9CRQ - chains S and A of the 12 polymer chains in the assembly; structure by electron microscopy, 3.07 A resolution.

Chain S:
Molecule: 63-nt RNA strand
Source organism: Saccharolobus solfataricus
Sequence (63 nucleotides; each row starts with the number of its first residue):
     1 AUUGAAAGUU CUGUUUCGAA GAAAACCCGC CUCAGAUUCA UUAUGGGGAU AAUCUCUUAU
    61 AGA
Disordered / not traced: 36-63

Chain A:
Name: CRISPR-associated aCascade subunit Cas7/Csa2 2
Source organism: Saccharolobus solfataricus P2
Reference sequence: Q97Y91 (CSA2B_SACS2); numbering as in UniProt (aligned over 1-321)
Sequence (321 residues; numbered 1 to 321; the number before each row is that of its first residue):
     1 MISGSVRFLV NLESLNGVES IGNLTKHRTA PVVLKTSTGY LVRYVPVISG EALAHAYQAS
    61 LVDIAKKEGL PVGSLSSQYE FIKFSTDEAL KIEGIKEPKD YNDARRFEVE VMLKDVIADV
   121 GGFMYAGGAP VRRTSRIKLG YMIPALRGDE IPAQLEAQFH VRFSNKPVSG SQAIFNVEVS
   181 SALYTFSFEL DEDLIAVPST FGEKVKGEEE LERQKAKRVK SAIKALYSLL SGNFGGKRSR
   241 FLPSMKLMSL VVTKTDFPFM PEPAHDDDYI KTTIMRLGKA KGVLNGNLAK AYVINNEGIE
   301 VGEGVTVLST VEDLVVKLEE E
Disordered / not traced: 169-172, 321
UniProt features mapped onto this chain:
  - mutagenesis: His160 (H160A: Significantly reduced affinity for crRNA)

Chain S / chain A interface:
Pairs across the interface - 36 pairs, chain S then chain A:
  A1(S) with Arg132(A), hydrogen bond to the sugar; Thr134(A), base contact; Lys138(A), base contact; Asp191(A), base contact; Leu194(A), base contact
  U2(S) with Arg132(A), salt bridge to the phosphate
  A5(S) with Met124(A), base contact; Arg132(A), sugar contact; Arg133(A), sugar contact
  A6(S) with Lys83(A), phosphate contact; Gly122(A), sugar contact; Phe123(A), sugar contact; Met124(A), hydrogen bond to the sugar; Ser135(A), hydrogen bond to the phosphate
  A7(S) with Glu51(A), sugar contact
  G8(S) with His55(A), stacking on the base; Gly235(A), hydrogen bond to the base
  U9(S) with Gly17(A), hydrogen bond to the sugar; Val18(A), sugar contact
  U10(S) with Leu15(A), phosphate contact; Asn16(A), phosphate contact; Gly17(A), hydrogen bond to the phosphate
  C11(S) with Gly236(A), phosphate contact; Lys237(A), hydrogen bond to the phosphate
  U12(S) with Ser239(A), hydrogen bond to the phosphate
  G13(S) with Val161(A), sugar contact; Arg162(A), base contact; Phe175(A), stacking on the base; Arg240(A), salt bridge to the phosphate
  U14(S) with Val161(A), sugar contact; Arg162(A), phosphate contact; Phe163(A), hydrogen bond to the phosphate
  U15(S) with Phe159(A), base contact; His160(A), salt bridge to the phosphate; Val161(A), hydrogen bond to the phosphate
  U16(S) with Phe163(A), base contact
Interface residues without a listed pair, chain A (36 interface residues in all): Glu19, Ala52, Gln58, Phe81, Ile82, Gly121, Arg136, Arg238

In short:
14 residues of chain S and 36 residues of chain A are in contact; the contacts include 10 hydrogen bonds, 3
salt bridges and 2 aromatic stacking contacts. Polar contacts include G8(S)-Gly235(A), A1(S)-Arg132(A) and
A6(S)-Met124(A). UniProt lists one mutagenesis site on chain A.
Here chain S is a 63-nt RNA strand (Saccharolobus solfataricus) and chain A is CRISPR-associated aCascade
subunit Cas7/Csa2 2 (Saccharolobus solfataricus P2). Entry 9CRQ (Post-targeting aCascade Type IA CRISPR-Cas
Surveillance Complexes) was determined by electron microscopy.
